4XV2 - chains A and B; structure by X-ray diffraction, 2.50 A resolution.

[Chain A (and B)]
Name: Serine/threonine-protein kinase B-raf
From: Homo sapiens
Notes: EC 2.7.11.1; chain B of this document is another copy of the same molecule, construct and numbering; everything in this record applies to it too
Reference sequence: P15056 (BRAF_HUMAN); residues 444-705 here = UniProt positions 444-705
Sequence (292 residues; each row starts with the number of its first residue):
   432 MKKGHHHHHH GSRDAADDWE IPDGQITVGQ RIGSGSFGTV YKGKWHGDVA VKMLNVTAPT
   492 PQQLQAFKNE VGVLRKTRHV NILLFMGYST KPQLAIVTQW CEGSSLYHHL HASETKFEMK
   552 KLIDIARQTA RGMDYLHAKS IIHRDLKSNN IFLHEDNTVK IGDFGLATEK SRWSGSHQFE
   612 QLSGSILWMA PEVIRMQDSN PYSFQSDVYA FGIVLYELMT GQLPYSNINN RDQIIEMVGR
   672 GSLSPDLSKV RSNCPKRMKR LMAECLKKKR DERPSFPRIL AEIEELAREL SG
Not modelled in the structure: 432-448, 488-489, 597-614, 627-631, 721-723 (chain B: 432-447, 546-547, 597-614, 627-630, 721-723)
Sequence notes: expression tag (432-443, 706-723); engineered mutation Ala446 (Ser in P15056), Ala447 (Ser in P15056), Ala543 (Ile in P15056), Ser544 (Ile in P15056), Lys551 (Ile in P15056), Arg562 (Gln in P15056), Asn588 (Leu in P15056), Glu600 (Val in P15056), Ser630 (Lys in P15056), Glu667 (Phe in P15056), Ser673 (Tyr in P15056), Arg688 (Ala in P15056)
UniProt features mapped onto this chain:
  - active site: Asp576 (Proton acceptor)
  - binding site (ATP): Ile463 to Val471, Lys483
  - modified residue: Arg671 (Omega-N-methylarginine)
  - cross-link: Lys578 (Glycyl lysine isopeptide (Lys-Gly) (interchain with G-Cter in ubiquitin))
Small-molecule neighbours: Dabrafenib (P06): Ile463, Gly464, Ser465, Gly466, Phe468, Val471, Ala481, Lys483, Leu505, Leu514, Leu515, Phe516, Ile527, Thr529, Gln530, Trp531, Cys532, Phe583, Ile592, Gly593, Asp594, Phe595

[How chain A and chain B interact]
Residue-residue contacts - 52 pairs, chain A then chain B:
  Trp450(A) - Arg506(B)
  Trp450(A) - Lys507(B)
  Trp450(A) - Thr508(B)
  Trp450(A) - Arg509(B)
  Trp450(A) - Tyr566(B)
  Trp450(A) - Lys570(B)
  Lys475(A) - Arg562(B)
  Lys475(A) - Glu715(B)  salt bridge
  Trp476(A) - Tyr566(B)  hydrophobic
  His477(A) - His510(B)  hydrogen bond (backbone-side chain)
  His477(A) - Arg562(B)
  His477(A) - Asp565(B)  salt bridge
  His477(A) - Tyr566(B)
  His477(A) - Ala569(B)
  Gly478(A) - Arg562(B)
  Asp479(A) - Arg562(B)  salt bridge
  Arg506(A) - Trp450(B)
  Arg506(A) - Arg509(B)  hydrogen bond (backbone-side chain)
  Lys507(A) - Asp448(B)
  Lys507(A) - Trp450(B)
  Thr508(A) - Trp450(B)
  Thr508(A) - Arg509(B)  hydrogen bond (backbone-side chain)
  Arg509(A) - Trp450(B)
  Arg509(A) - Arg506(B)  hydrogen bond (side chain-backbone)
  Arg509(A) - Thr508(B)  hydrogen bond (side chain-backbone)
  Arg509(A) - Arg509(B)
  Arg509(A) - Leu515(B)
  Arg509(A) - Phe516(B)  hydrogen bond (side chain-backbone)
  Arg509(A) - Met517(B)
  His510(A) - His477(B)  hydrogen bond (side chain-backbone)
  His510(A) - Leu515(B)
  His510(A) - Met517(B)
  Val511(A) - Leu515(B)
  Val511(A) - Gln530(B)
  Leu515(A) - Arg509(B)
  Leu515(A) - His510(B)
  Leu515(A) - Leu515(B)  hydrophobic
  Phe516(A) - Arg509(B)  hydrogen bond (backbone-side chain)
  Met517(A) - Arg509(B)
  Met517(A) - His510(B)
  Gln530(A) - Val511(B)
  Arg562(A) - His477(B)
  Arg562(A) - Gly478(B)
  Arg562(A) - Asp479(B)  salt bridge
  Asp565(A) - His477(B)  salt bridge
  Tyr566(A) - Trp450(B)
  Tyr566(A) - His477(B)
  Ala569(A) - His477(B)
  Lys570(A) - Trp450(B)
  Glu586(A) - Asn588(B)  hydrogen bond
  Thr589(A) - His585(B)
  Glu715(A) - Lys475(B)  salt bridge
Also at the interface, not in a pair above, chain A (28 interface residues in all): Leu505, His585, Asn588, Leu711
Also at the interface, not in a pair above, chain B (29 interface residues in all): Asp449, Trp476, Leu505, Glu586, Thr589

[In short]
28 residues of chain A face 29 of chain B across their interface; the contacts include 9 hydrogen bonds and 6
salt bridges. Among the polar pairs are Lys475(A)-Glu715(B), His477(A)-Asp565(B) and Asp479(A)-Arg562(B).
Bound to chain A: Dabrafenib.
Chain A and chain B are both Serine/threonine-protein kinase B-raf (Homo sapiens); the structure, B-Raf Kinase
V600E oncogenic mutant in complex with Dabrafenib, was determined by X-ray diffraction (same publication as
4XV1, 4XV3 and 4XV9).
